3D0H - chains B and F of the 4 polymer chains in the assembly; structure by X-ray diffraction, 3.10 A resolution.

Chain B:
Molecule: Angiotensin-converting enzyme 2
Organism: Paguma larvata
Notes: EC 3.4.17.23
UniProt: chimeric construct of Q56NL1, Q9BYF1: residues 19-55 from Q56NL1 (ACE2_PAGLA) positions 19-55 (same numbers); residues 56-615 from Q9BYF1 positions 56-615 (same numbers)
Chain sequence (597 residues; numbered 19 to 615; the number before each row is that of its first residue):
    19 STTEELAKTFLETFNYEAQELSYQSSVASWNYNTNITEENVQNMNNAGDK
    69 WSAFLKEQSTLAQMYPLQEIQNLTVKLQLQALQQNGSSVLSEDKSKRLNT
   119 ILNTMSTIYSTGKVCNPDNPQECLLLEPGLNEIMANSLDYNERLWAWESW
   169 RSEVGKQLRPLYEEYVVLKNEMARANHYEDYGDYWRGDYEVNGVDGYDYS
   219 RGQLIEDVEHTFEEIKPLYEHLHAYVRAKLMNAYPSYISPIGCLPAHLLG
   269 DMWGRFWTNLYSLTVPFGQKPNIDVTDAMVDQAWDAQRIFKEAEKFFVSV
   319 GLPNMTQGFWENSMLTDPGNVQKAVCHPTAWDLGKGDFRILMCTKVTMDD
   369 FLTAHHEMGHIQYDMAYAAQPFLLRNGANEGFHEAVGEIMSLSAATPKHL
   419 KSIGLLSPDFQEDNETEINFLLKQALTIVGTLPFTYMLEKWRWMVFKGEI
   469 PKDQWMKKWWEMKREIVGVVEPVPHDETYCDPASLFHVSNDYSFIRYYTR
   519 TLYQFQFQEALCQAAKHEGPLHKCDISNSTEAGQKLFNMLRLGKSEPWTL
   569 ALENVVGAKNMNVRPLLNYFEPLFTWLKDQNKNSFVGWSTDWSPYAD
Disulfide bonds: Cys133-Cys141, Cys344-Cys361, Cys530-Cys542
Residues lining bound ligands:
  - 2-acetamido-2-deoxy-alpha-D-glucopyranose (NDG), molecule 1: Lys26, Asn90, Val93
  - 2-acetamido-2-deoxy-alpha-D-glucopyranose (NDG), molecule 2: Ser420, Asp543, Ser545, Asn546
  - Zn2+ (ZN): His374, Glu375, His378, Glu402
UniProt features mapped onto this chain:
  - region: Glu30 to Tyr41 (Interaction with SARS S protein), Met82 to Pro84 (Interaction with SARS-CoV spike glycoprotein), Lys353 to Arg357 (Interaction with SARS-CoV spike glycoprotein)
  - glycosylation (N-linked (GlcNAc...) asparagine): Asn53, Asn90, Asn103, Asn322, Asn432, Asn546
  - active site: Glu375 (Proton acceptor), His505 (Proton donor)
  - binding site (chloride): Arg169, Trp477, Lys481
  - binding site (substrate): Arg273, His345, Pro346, Tyr515
  - binding site (Zn(2+)): His374, His378, Glu402

Chain F:
Molecule: Spike glycoprotein
Organism: Human SARS coronavirus
UniProt: P59594 (SPIKE_CVHSA); residue numbers follow UniProt; this construct covers 324-502
Chain sequence (179 residues; each row starts with the number of its first residue):
   324 PFGEVFNATKFPSVYAWERKKISNCVADYSVLYNSTFFSTFKCYGVSATK
   374 LNDLCFSNVYADSFVVKGDDVRQIAPGQTGVIADYNYKLPDDFMGCVLAW
   424 NTRNIDATSTGNYNYKYRYLRHGKLRPFERDISNVPFSPDGKPCTPPALN
   474 CYWPLKDYGFYTTSGIGYQPYRVVVLSFE
Not modelled in the structure: 376-381
Disulfide bonds: Cys366-Cys419, Cys467-Cys474
Construct notes: conflict Lys479 (Asn in P59594), Ser487 (Thr in P59594)
UniProt features mapped onto this chain:
  - glycosylation (N-linked (GlcNAc...) asparagine): Asn330, Asn357
  - natural variant: Lys344 (K344R: In strain: Isolate GD01, Isolate GD03 and 1 more), Phe360 (F360S: In strain: Isolate GD03 and Isolate SZ3), Arg426 (R426G: In strain: Isolate Shanghai LY), Asn437 (N437D: In strain: Isolate Shanghai LY), Leu472 (L472P: In strain: Isolate GD03), Lys479 (N479K: In strain: Isolate SZ3; this construct carries the variant), Asp480 (D480G: In strain: Isolate GD03), Ser487 (T487S: In strain: Isolate GD03 and Isolate SZ3; this construct carries the variant), Phe501 (F501Y: In strain: Isolate GD01)
  - mutagenesis: Cys348 (C348A: Complete loss of human ACE2 binding in vitro), Glu452 (E452A: 90% loss of human ACE2 binding in vitro), Asp454 (D454A: Complete loss of human ACE2 binding in vitro), Asp463 (D463A: Partial loss of human ACE2 binding in vitro), Cys467 (C467A: Complete loss of human ACE2 binding in vitro), Cys474 (C474A: Complete loss of human ACE2 binding in vitro), Asp480 (D480A: No effect on human ACE2 binding in vitro)

Chain B / chain F interface:
Residue-residue contacts - 38 pairs, chain B then chain F:
  Ser19(B) with Pro462(F), hydrogen bond (side chain-backbone); Asp463(F), hydrogen bond (backbone-side chain)
  Leu24(B) with Pro462(F), hydrophobic; Asn473(F); Tyr475(F)
  Thr27(B) with Leu443(F); Tyr475(F)
  Phe28(B) with Tyr475(F)
  Thr31(B) with Tyr442(F), hydrogen bond; Tyr475(F)
  Tyr34(B) with Val404(F); Tyr440(F); Lys479(F)
  Glu35(B) with Lys479(F), salt bridge
  Gln37(B) with Tyr491(F)
  Glu38(B) with Tyr436(F), hydrogen bond; Lys479(F); Tyr481(F); Gly482(F); Tyr484(F)
  Tyr41(B) with Tyr484(F), hydrophobic; Thr486(F), hydrogen bond; Ser487(F)
  Gln42(B) with Tyr484(F), hydrogen bond
  Leu79(B) with Leu472(F), hydrophobic
  Met82(B) with Leu472(F), hydrophobic
  Tyr83(B) with Asn473(F), hydrogen bond
  Asn330(B) with Thr486(F)
  Lys353(B) with Gly482(F); Tyr484(F); Ser487(F); Gly488(F), hydrogen bond (backbone-backbone); Tyr491(F)
  Gly354(B) with Gly488(F), hydrogen bond (backbone-backbone); Tyr491(F)
  Asp355(B) with Thr486(F)
  Arg357(B) with Thr486(F)
  Arg393(B) with Tyr491(F)
Interface residues without a listed pair, chain B (21 interface residues in all): Gln325
Interface residues without a listed pair, chain F (19 interface residues in all): Arg426

Summary:
21 residues of chain B face 19 of chain F across their interface; the contacts include 9 hydrogen bonds and 1
salt bridge. Among the polar pairs are Glu35(B)-Lys479(F), Ser19(B)-Pro462(F) and Ser19(B)-Asp463(F). Bound to
chain B: 2-acetamido-2-deoxy-alpha-D-glucopyranose and Zn2+.
Here chain B is Angiotensin-converting enzyme 2 (Paguma larvata) and chain F is Spike glycoprotein (Human SARS
coronavirus). Entry 3D0H (Crystal structure of spike protein receptor-binding domain from the 2002-2003 SARS
coronavirus civet strain complexed with ...) was determined by X-ray diffraction together with 3D0G and 3D0I
from the same study.
